Entry 4DRE (X-ray diffraction, 2.40 A resolution); this record covers chain A.

[Chain A]
Name: Enoyl-[acyl-carrier-protein] reductase [NADH]
From: Mycobacterium tuberculosis
Notes: EC 1.3.1.9
UniProtKB: P0A5Y6 (INHA_MYCTU); residue numbers follow UniProt; this construct covers 1-269
Amino-acid sequence (269 residues; row label = number of the first residue in the row):
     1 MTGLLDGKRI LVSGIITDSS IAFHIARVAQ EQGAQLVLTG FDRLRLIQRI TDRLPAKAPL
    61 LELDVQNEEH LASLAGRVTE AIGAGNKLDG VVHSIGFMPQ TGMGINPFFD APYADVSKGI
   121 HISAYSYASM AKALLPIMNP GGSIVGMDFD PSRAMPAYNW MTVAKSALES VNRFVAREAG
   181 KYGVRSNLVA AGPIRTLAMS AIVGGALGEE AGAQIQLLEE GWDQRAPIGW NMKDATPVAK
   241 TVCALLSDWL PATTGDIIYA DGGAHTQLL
Unresolved in the structure: 1-2
Ligand contacts: NADH (NAI; 1,4-dihydronicotinamide adenine dinucleotide): Gly14, Ile15, Ile16, Ser20, Ile21, Ala22, Phe41, Leu63, Asp64, Val65, Gln66, Ser94, Ile95, Gly96, Phe97, Ile122, Met147, Asp148, Phe149, Lys165, Ala191, Gly192, Pro193, Ile194, Thr196, Met199
From the paper describing this entry:
  - mutagenesis - S94A, D148G: increased growth in response to pyridomycin
  - mutagenesis - D148G: unchanged growth in response to isoniazid
  - mutagenesis - S94A: increased growth in response to isoniazid
  - mutagenesis - S94A (6.5-fold), D148G (14-fold): decreased binding to NADH
  - mutagenesis - S94A: unchanged binding to pyridomycin
  - mutagenesis - D148G (Kd 18.6 uM): decreased binding to pyridomycin
  - binding site for NADH: Phe149

[Overview]
Bound to chain A: NADH. The paper reports a binding site for NADH at Phe149; S94A and D148G increase growth in
response to pyridomycin.
Chain A is Enoyl-[acyl-carrier-protein] reductase [NADH] (Mycobacterium tuberculosis); the structure,
Mycobacterium tuberculosis InhA in complex with NADH, was determined by X-ray diffraction (same publication as
4DQU and 4DTI).
